Entry 3GZT (electron microscopy, 3.80 A resolution); this record covers chains N and P of the 13 polymer chains in the assembly.

[Chain N (and P)]
Protein: Outer capsid glycoprotein VP7
Organism: Rhesus rotavirus
Notes: fragment: VP7 to 312); chain P of this document is another copy of the same molecule, construct and numbering; everything in this record applies to it too
Reference sequence: P12476 (VS09_ROTRH); residue numbers follow UniProt; this construct covers 58-312
Chain sequence (255 residues; each row starts with the number of its first residue):
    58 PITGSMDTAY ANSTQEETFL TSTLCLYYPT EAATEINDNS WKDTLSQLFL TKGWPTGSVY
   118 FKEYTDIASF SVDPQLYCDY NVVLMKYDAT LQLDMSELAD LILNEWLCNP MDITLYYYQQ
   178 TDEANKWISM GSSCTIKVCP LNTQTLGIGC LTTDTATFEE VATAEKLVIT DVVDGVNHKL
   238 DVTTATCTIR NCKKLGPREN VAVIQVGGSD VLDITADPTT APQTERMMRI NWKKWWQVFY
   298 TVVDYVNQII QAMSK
Cystine bridges: C82-C135, C165-C249, C191-C244, C196-C207
Sequence notes: variant T171 (Ala in P12476)
From the paper describing this entry:
  - post-translational modification sites: N69
  - binding site for N-acetylglucosamine: N69

[How chain N and chain P interact]
Residue-residue contacts (10; chain N residue first):
  T80(N) with N166(P)
  S103(N) with Y173(P), hydrogen bond
  T113(N) with Y173(P)
  Y117(N) with P167(P), hydrogen bond (side chain-backbone); M168(P)
  Y134(N) with N166(P), hydrogen bond (side chain-backbone); P167(P), hydrogen bond (side chain-backbone); M168(P), hydrogen bond (side chain-backbone)
  D136(N) with N166(P)
  P167(N) with Y134(P)
Interface residues without a listed pair, chain N (11 interface residues in all): K99, D100, G114, K119
Interface residues without a listed pair, chain P (9 interface residues in all): C165, D169, R247, N248

[Overview]
11 residues of chain N and 9 residues of chain P are in contact, with 5 hydrogen bonds. Polar pairs include
S103(N)-Y173(P), Y117(N)-P167(P) and Y134(N)-N166(P). The paper reports a binding site for N-acetylglucosamine
at N69(N); a modification site at N69(N).
Chain N and chain P are both Outer capsid glycoprotein VP7 (Rhesus rotavirus); the structure, VP7 recoated
rotavirus DLP, was determined by electron microscopy, deposited together with 3GZU.
